Entry 7P83 (X-ray diffraction, 2.22 A resolution); this record covers chains A and C.

# Chain A (and C)
Name: S-adenosylmethionine synthase
From: Methanocaldococcus jannaschii (strain ATCC 43067 / DSM 2661 / JAL-1 / JCM 10045 / NBRC 100440)
Notes: EC 2.5.1.6; chain C of this document is another copy of the same molecule, construct and numbering; everything in this record applies to it too
UniProtKB: Q58605 (METK_METJA); numbering as in UniProt (aligned over 1-406)
Chain sequence (426 residues; row label = number of the first residue in the row; numbers below 1 keep their minus sign (Met-19 is residue -19)):
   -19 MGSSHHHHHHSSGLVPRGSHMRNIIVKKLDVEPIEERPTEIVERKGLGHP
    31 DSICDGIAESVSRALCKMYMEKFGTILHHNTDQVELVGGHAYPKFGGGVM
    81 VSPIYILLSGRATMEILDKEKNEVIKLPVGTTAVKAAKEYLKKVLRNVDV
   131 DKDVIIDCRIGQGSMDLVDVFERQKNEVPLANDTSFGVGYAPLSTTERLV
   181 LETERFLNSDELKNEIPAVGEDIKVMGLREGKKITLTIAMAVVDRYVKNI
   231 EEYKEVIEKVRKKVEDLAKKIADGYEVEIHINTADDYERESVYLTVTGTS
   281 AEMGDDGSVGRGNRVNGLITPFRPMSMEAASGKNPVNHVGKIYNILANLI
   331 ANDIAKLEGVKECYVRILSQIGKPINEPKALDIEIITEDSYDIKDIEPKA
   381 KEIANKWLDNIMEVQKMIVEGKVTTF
Disordered / not traced: -19 to 1, 357 (chain C: -19 to 0)
Differences from the reference sequence: initiating methionine (-19); expression tag (-18 to 0)
Curated features (UniProtKB/Swiss-Prot):
  - binding site (ATP): Gly141 to Asp146

# How chain A and chain C interact
Residue-residue contacts (95; chain A residue first):
  Asn3(A) with Glu210(C), hydrogen bond
  Ile5(A) with Glu210(C)
  Lys7(A) with Pro18(C); Thr19(C); Phe302(C)
  Lys8(A) with Arg17(C)
  Leu9(A) with Arg17(C)
  Val11(A) with Val11(C), hydrophobic
  Ile21(A) with Leu348(C), hydrophobic
  Asp62(A) with Arg291(C), salt bridge
  Gln63(A) with Glu65(C); Asp286(C); Gly287(C); Ser288(C), hydrogen bond; Arg291(C)
  Glu65(A) with Gln63(C); Glu65(C)
  Val67(A) with Ser89(C); Arg139(C)
  Tyr85(A) with Arg139(C)
  Ser89(A) with Val67(C); Asp286(C), hydrogen bond
  Gly90(A) with Asp286(C)
  Arg91(A) with Val67(C); Gly68(C), hydrogen bond (side chain-backbone); Gly69(C); Met283(C), hydrogen bond (side chain-backbone); Gly284(C); Asp286(C), salt bridge
  Arg139(A) with Val67(C); Tyr85(C)
  Gln142(A) with Met283(C)
  Gly143(A) with Met283(C)
  Ser144(A) with Gly284(C)
  Asp146(A) with Ser271(C); Val272(C)
  Asp149(A) with Ser271(C), hydrogen bond
  Arg153(A) with Ala264(C), hydrogen bond (side chain-backbone); Ser271(C), hydrogen bond
  Asp163(A) with Lys204(C), salt bridge
  Thr164(A) with Glu23(C); Met206(C); Thr217(C)
  Ser165(A) with Met206(C)
  Phe166(A) with Glu23(C); Met206(C), hydrophobic; Ile299(C), hydrophobic; Pro301(C), hydrophobic
  Met206(A) with Thr164(C)
  Gly284(A) with Arg91(C)
  Asp285(A) with Arg91(C), salt bridge
  Asp286(A) with Gln63(C); Ser89(C); Gly90(C)
  Gly287(A) with Gln63(C)
  Ser288(A) with Gln63(C)
  Val289(A) with Arg291(C), hydrogen bond (backbone-side chain)
  Gly290(A) with Gly290(C); Met307(C)
  Arg291(A) with Asp62(C), salt bridge; Gln63(C); Val289(C), hydrogen bond (side chain-backbone); Ala309(C); Lys313(C)
  Gly292(A) with Met307(C)
  Arg294(A) with Met307(C)
  Ile299(A) with Met307(C), hydrophobic
  Pro301(A) with Phe166(C), hydrophobic; Pro304(C); Met305(C)
  Pro304(A) with Pro301(C)
  Met305(A) with Pro301(C); Met305(C)
  Met307(A) with Arg291(C); Gly292(C); Arg294(C); Ile299(C), hydrophobic; Met305(C), hydrophobic; Met307(C), hydrophobic
  Ala309(A) with Arg291(C)
  Lys313(A) with Arg291(C)
  Arg346(A) with Pro301(C), hydrogen bond (side chain-backbone); Phe302(C)
  Leu348(A) with Met206(C), hydrophobic; Leu208(C), hydrophobic
  Gln350(A) with Thr217(C); His260(C); Thr263(C)
  Ile351(A) with Thr263(C), hydrogen bond (backbone-side chain); Ala264(C), hydrogen bond (backbone-backbone)
  Lys359(A) with Leu208(C)
  Ala360(A) with Leu208(C), hydrophobic
  Asp362(A) with Thr19(C), hydrogen bond; Phe302(C)
  Glu364(A) with Arg17(C), salt bridge
Also at the interface, not in a pair above, chain A (61 interface residues in all): Thr19, Val64, Leu87, Val150, Val168, Met283, Phe302, Glu308, Gly352
Also at the interface, not in a pair above, chain C (57 interface residues in all): Ile21, Asn60, Val64, His70, Leu87, Thr215, Asp265, Asp266, Tyr273, Arg346

# Overview
Chain A and chain C form an interface of 61 and 57 residues respectively; the contacts include 14 hydrogen
bonds and 6 salt bridges. Among the polar pairs are Asp62(A)-Arg291(C), Arg91(A)-Asp286(C) and
Asp163(A)-Lys204(C). From UniProt: 6 ATP-binding residues on chain A.
Both chains are S-adenosylmethionine synthase (Methanocaldococcus jannaschii (strain ATCC 43067 / DSM 2661 /
JAL-1 / JCM 10045 / NBRC 100440)). Entry 7P83 (Crystal structure of Apo form of S-adenosylmethionine
synthetase from Methanocaldococcus jannaschii) was determined by X-ray diffraction (same publication as 7P84
and 7P8M).
